Entry 6SOY (X-ray diffraction, 2.75 A resolution); this record covers chains A and B of the 3 polymer chains in the assembly.

== Chain A ==
Molecule: ESAG6, subunit of heterodimeric transferrin receptor
Source organism: Trypanosoma brucei
UniProtKB: Q8WPU1 (Q8WPU1_9TRYP); numbering as in UniProt (aligned over 1-399)
Chain sequence (399 residues; numbered 1 to 399; the number before each row is that of its first residue):
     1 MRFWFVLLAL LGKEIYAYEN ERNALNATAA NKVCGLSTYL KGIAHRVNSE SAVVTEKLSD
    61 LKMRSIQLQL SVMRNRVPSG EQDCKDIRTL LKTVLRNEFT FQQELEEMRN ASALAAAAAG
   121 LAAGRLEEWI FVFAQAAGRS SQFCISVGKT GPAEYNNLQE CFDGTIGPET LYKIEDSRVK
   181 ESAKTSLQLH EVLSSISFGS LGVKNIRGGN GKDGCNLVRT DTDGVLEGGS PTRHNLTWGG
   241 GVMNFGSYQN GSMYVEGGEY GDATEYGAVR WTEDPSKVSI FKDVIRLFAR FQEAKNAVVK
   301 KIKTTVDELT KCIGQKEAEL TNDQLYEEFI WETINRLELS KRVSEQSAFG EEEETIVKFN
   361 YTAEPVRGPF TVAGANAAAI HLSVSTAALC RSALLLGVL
Unresolved in the structure: 1-19, 343-399
Disulfide bonds: C34-C161, C84-C312, C144-C215
Swiss-Prot annotation at these positions:
  - lipidation: N376 (GPI-anchor amidated asparagine)
  - glycosylation (N-linked (GlcNAc...) asparagine): N26, N110, N235, N250, N360

== Chain B ==
Molecule: ESAG7, subunit of heterodimeric transferrin receptor
Source organism: Trypanosoma brucei
UniProtKB: Q8WPU2 (Q8WPU2_9TRYP); residue numbers follow UniProt; this construct covers 1-338
Chain sequence (338 residues; numbered 1 to 338; the number before each row is that of its first residue):
     1 MRFWFVLLAL LGKEIYAYEN ERNALNATAA NKVCGLSTYL KGIAHRVNSE SAVVTEKLSD
    61 LKMRSIQLQL SVMRNRVPSG EQDCKDIRTL LKTVLRNEFT FQQELEEMRN ASALAAAAAG
   121 IAAGRLEEWI FVFAQAAGGS SQFCISVGTN IPAEYNNLQE CFDGTIGPET LYKIEDSRVK
   181 ESAQKSLQLH EVLSSISFSS LGAESIVEKG ENRGCNLMRT ADGGLLKDVC LNRNFTWGGG
   241 VLNFGYCVAG NLKIKGGEYG DVGSHDAVRW TEDPSKVSIF KDVIRLFARF QEVKNAVVKK
   301 IKTTVDELTK CIGQKEAELT NDQLYEEFEV IQKYLWFL
Unresolved in the structure: 1-17, 75-81, 338
Disulfide bonds: C34-C161, C84-C311, C144-C215, C230-C247
Swiss-Prot annotation at these positions:
  - glycosylation (N-linked (GlcNAc...) asparagine): N26, N110, N234

== Chain A / chain B interface ==
Residue-residue contacts (175):
  K41(A) with I121(B)
  A44(A) with L114(B), hydrophobic; A117(B), hydrophobic
  H45(A) with L114(B)
  N48(A) with R109(B); N110(B), hydrogen bond (side chain-backbone); A113(B)
  A52(A) with E106(B)
  T55(A) with E106(B), hydrogen bond
  S59(A) with F99(B); Q102(B), hydrogen bond
  K62(A) with E98(B), salt bridge; F99(B); Q102(B), hydrogen bond
  I66(A) with L95(B), hydrophobic
  Q69(A) with W336(B), hydrogen bond
  V72(A) with W336(B); F337(B), hydrophobic
  M73(A) with W336(B)
  I87(A) with F337(B), hydrophobic
  L91(A) with W336(B), hydrophobic
  K92(A) with K333(B)
  L95(A) with Q332(B); W336(B), hydrophobic
  R96(A) with E329(B), salt bridge
  Q102(A) with Q102(B)
  E106(A) with T55(B); R109(B)
  R109(A) with E106(B); R109(B); N110(B), hydrogen bond
  N110(A) with N48(B), hydrogen bond (backbone-side chain); R109(B), hydrogen bond
  A113(A) with A44(B); N48(B); A116(B)
  L114(A) with H45(B); N48(B); I174(B), hydrophobic
  A116(A) with A113(B); A117(B)
  A117(A) with A44(B), hydrophobic; A116(B); G120(B)
  G120(A) with A117(B); G120(B); I121(B), hydrogen bond (backbone-backbone)
  L121(A) with G120(B), hydrogen bond (backbone-backbone); G124(B); E127(B); I174(B), hydrophobic
  G124(A) with I121(B); G124(B); R125(B)
  R125(A) with G124(B); E127(B), salt bridge; E128(B), salt bridge; F131(B); L171(B)
  E127(A) with R125(B), salt bridge
  E128(A) with R125(B), salt bridge; E128(B); W237(B); G238(B), hydrogen bond (side chain-backbone)
  W129(A) with E128(B)
  F131(A) with R125(B); T236(B)
  V132(A) with F235(B); W237(B), hydrophobic
  Q135(A) with L231(B); R233(B); N234(B); F235(B); T236(B), hydrogen bond (side chain-backbone)
  A136(A) with L226(B)
  A137(A) with L226(B); L231(B); N232(B), hydrogen bond (backbone-backbone); R233(B), hydrogen bond (backbone-side chain)
  G138(A) with L226(B); C230(B); N232(B), hydrogen bond (backbone-side chain)
  R139(A) with V229(B); N232(B)
  Q142(A) with D228(B), hydrogen bond; V229(B)
  C144(A) with L226(B), hydrophobic
  E154(A) with R233(B), salt bridge
  P168(A) with G239(B); Y259(B)
  E169(A) with S278(B); K281(B), salt bridge
  L171(A) with R125(B)
  I174(A) with A117(B), hydrophobic; I121(B), hydrophobic; D282(B); L286(B), hydrophobic
  E175(A) with R285(B), salt bridge; L286(B)
  G214(A) with L226(B); K227(B), hydrogen bond (backbone-backbone)
  N216(A) with G223(B); G224(B), hydrogen bond (side chain-backbone); L225(B), hydrogen bond (backbone-backbone); L226(B); K227(B)
  L217(A) with L217(B), hydrophobic; L225(B), hydrophobic
  G224(A) with N216(B), hydrogen bond (backbone-side chain)
  V225(A) with A136(B), hydrophobic; N216(B), hydrogen bond (backbone-backbone)
  L226(A) with A136(B); Q142(B); F143(B); G214(B); C215(B), hydrophobic; N216(B)
  E227(A) with R22(B), salt bridge; Q142(B), hydrogen bond (backbone-side chain); G214(B), hydrogen bond (backbone-backbone); N216(B), hydrogen bond; G223(B)
  G228(A) with Q142(B)
  G229(A) with Q142(B)
  S230(A) with G138(B)
  P231(A) with Q135(B); A136(B), hydrophobic; A137(B)
  T232(A) with A137(B), hydrogen bond (backbone-backbone); G138(B); G139(B)
  R233(A) with A137(B), hydrogen bond (backbone-backbone); G139(B), hydrogen bond (side chain-backbone); I151(B); P152(B); E154(B), salt bridge
  H234(A) with A134(B); Q135(B); E154(B), salt bridge; I166(B)
  N235(A) with Q135(B)
  L236(A) with V132(B); Q135(B); A136(B)
  T237(A) with F131(B); Q135(B), hydrogen bond (backbone-side chain)
  W238(A) with E128(B); V132(B), hydrophobic
  G239(A) with E128(B), hydrogen bond (backbone-side chain)
  G240(A) with P168(B)
  Y260(A) with Q135(B); P168(B)
  S279(A) with P168(B); E169(B)
  K282(A) with E169(B), salt bridge
  D283(A) with K173(B)
  R286(A) with E175(B), salt bridge
  L287(A) with E175(B)
  R290(A) with E175(B), salt bridge
  Y326(A) with F99(B), hydrophobic
  E327(A) with K92(B)
  F329(A) with L95(B), hydrophobic
  I330(A) with R88(B); L91(B), hydrophobic; K92(B); L95(B), hydrophobic
  W331(A) with R88(B)
  I334(A) with I87(B), hydrophobic; R88(B)
  R336(A) with L335(B); W336(B); F337(B), hydrogen bond (side chain-backbone)
  L337(A) with M73(B), hydrophobic; L335(B)
  S340(A) with Y334(B)
Other interface residues (no listed pair), chain A (95 interface residues in all): R22, V47, M63, R88, A118, A134, F143, I166, K173, C215, D223, K341
Other interface residues (no listed pair), chain B (90 interface residues in all): K41, V47, V72, Q103, A118, A123, W129, C144, G167

== Overview ==
95 residues of chain A and 90 residues of chain B are in contact; the contacts include 30 hydrogen bonds and
15 salt bridges. Polar contacts include K62(A)-E98(B), R96(A)-E329(B) and R125(A)-E127(B).
Here chain A is ESAG6, subunit of heterodimeric transferrin receptor and chain B is ESAG7, subunit of
heterodimeric transferrin receptor, both from Trypanosoma brucei. Entry 6SOY (Trypanosoma brucei transferrin
receptor in complex with human transferrin) was determined by X-ray diffraction (same publication as 6SOZ).
